PDB entry 7TTO | X-ray diffraction, 1.60 A resolution | chain A

== Chain A ==
Name: cytochrome P450 hydroxylase
Source organism: Actinomadura parvosata subsp. kistnae
Notes: EC 1.-.-.-
UniProt: A0A2P9IBF7 (A0A2P9IBF7_9ACTN); residues 1-384 here = UniProt positions 1-384
Chain sequence (384 residues; row label = number of the first residue in the row):
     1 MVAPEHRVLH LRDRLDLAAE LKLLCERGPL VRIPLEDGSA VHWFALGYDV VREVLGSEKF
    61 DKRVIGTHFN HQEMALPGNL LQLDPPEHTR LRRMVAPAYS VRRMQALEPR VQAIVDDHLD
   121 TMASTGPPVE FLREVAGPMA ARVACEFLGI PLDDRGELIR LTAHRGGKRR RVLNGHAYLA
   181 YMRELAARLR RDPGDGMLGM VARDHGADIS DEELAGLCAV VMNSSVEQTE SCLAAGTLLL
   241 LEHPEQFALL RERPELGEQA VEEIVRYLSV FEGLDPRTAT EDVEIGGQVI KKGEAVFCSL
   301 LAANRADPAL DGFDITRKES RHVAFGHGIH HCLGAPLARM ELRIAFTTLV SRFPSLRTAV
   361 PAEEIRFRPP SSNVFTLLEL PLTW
Unresolved in the structure: 1-4, 66-75, 163-179
Metal / ion sites: heme Fe near C332 (its only coordinating residue here)
Residues lining bound ligands: heme (HEM): K62, L80, L81, H88, R92, Y99, V220, V221, S225, Q228, T229, C232, V265, V270, F271, L274, D275, R277, L300, A324, F325, G326, I329, H330, H331, C332, L333, G334, L337, A338, L342
From the paper describing this entry:
  - contacts within the chain: Y99-V221
  - binding site for heme: Y99

== Summary ==
Chain A binds heme. From the paper: a binding site for heme at Y99; contacts within the chain involving V221
and Y99.
Chain A is cytochrome P450 hydroxylase (Actinomadura parvosata subsp. kistnae); the structure, P450 (OxyA)
from kistamicin biosynthesis, mixed heme conformation, was determined by X-ray diffraction, deposited together
with 7TTA, 7TTB, 7TTP and 7TTQ.
